Entry 7KEK (electron microscopy, 8.00 A resolution (low resolution: residue-level contacts below are approximate; hydrogen-bond / salt-bridge calls are withheld)); this record covers chains N and O of the 17 polymer chains in the assembly.

Chain N:
Molecule: Dynein light chain Tctex_b
Organism: Tetrahymena thermophila
UniProtKB: A4VEB3 (A4VEB3_TETTS); numbering as in UniProt (aligned over 1-117)
Amino-acid sequence (117 residues; numbered 1 to 117; the number before each row is that of its first residue):
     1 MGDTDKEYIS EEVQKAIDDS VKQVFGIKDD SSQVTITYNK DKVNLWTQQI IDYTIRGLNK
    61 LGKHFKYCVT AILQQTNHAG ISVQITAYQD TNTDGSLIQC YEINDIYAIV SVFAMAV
Not modelled in the structure: 1-3

Chain O:
Molecule: Dynein light chain Tctex_a (LC2A)
Organism: Tetrahymena thermophila
UniProtKB: Q1HGH8 (Q1HGH8_TETTH); residues 1-132 here = UniProt positions 1-132
Amino-acid sequence (132 residues; each row starts with the number of its first residue):
     1 MKGTYLYLNI YKRKREASLI TLNYIKNRFY PSKIQKIIKE LFEDRLKGVE YDPNNANQLS
    61 ERLVLELREK IKRGKVPRYK IGVQVVFGEI KGQGLRIASK CLWDVQNDNY ASYTYTSEKV
   121 YCTGIVFGCY FE
Not modelled in the structure: 1-12

How chain N and chain O interact:
Pairs across the interface (71):
  Val43(N) with Arg96(O)
  Asn44(N) with Arg96(O)
  Thr47(N) with Arg96(O)
  Ile51(N) with Ala98(O); Ser99(O); Lys100(O)
  Asp52(N) with Lys100(O)
  Ile55(N) with Lys100(O)
  Lys66(N) with Leu102(O); Trp103(O); Asp104(O); Asp108(O); Tyr130(O)
  Tyr67(N) with Cys101(O); Leu102(O)
  Cys68(N) with Cys101(O), disulfide; Phe127(O)
  Val69(N) with Ser99(O); Lys100(O)
  Thr70(N) with Gln84(O); Ala98(O); Ser99(O); Phe127(O)
  Ala71(N) with Arg96(O); Ile97(O); Ala98(O)
  Ile72(N) with Gln84(O); Ile97(O)
  Leu73(N) with Leu95(O); Arg96(O)
  Gln74(N) with Gln93(O)
  Gln75(N) with Gln93(O); Gly94(O)
  Asn77(N) with Gln93(O)
  His78(N) with Lys91(O)
  Ala79(N) with Glu89(O); Lys91(O); Gln93(O)
  Gly80(N) with Gly88(O); Glu89(O)
  Ile81(N) with Val86(O); Phe87(O); Tyr121(O)
  Ser82(N) with Asn57(O); Val86(O); Phe87(O)
  Val83(N) with Gln84(O); Val85(O); Val86(O)
  Gln84(N) with Glu61(O); Val64(O); Gln84(O); Val85(O)
  Ile85(N) with Val83(O)
  Thr86(N) with Val64(O); Arg68(O); Gly82(O); Val83(O)
  Ala87(N) with Ile81(O)
  Tyr88(N) with Lys72(O); Lys80(O); Ile81(O)
  Gln89(N) with Lys80(O)
  Ser111(N) with Gln84(O)
  Phe113(N) with Gly82(O); Val83(O); Gln84(O); Phe127(O)
  Met115(N) with Lys80(O); Cys129(O)
  Ala116(N) with Phe131(O)
Also at the interface, not in a pair above, chain N (36 interface residues in all): Thr76, Ile98, Val117
Also at the interface, not in a pair above, chain O (36 interface residues in all): Asp52, Ser60
Disulfides between the chains: Cys68(N)-Cys101(O)

Overview:
Chain N and chain O each contribute 36 residues to their interface, with 1 disulfide bond.
Here chain N is Dynein light chain Tctex_b and chain O is Dynein light chain Tctex_a (LC2A), both from
Tetrahymena thermophila. Entry 7KEK (Structure of the free outer-arm dynein in pre-parallel state) was
determined by electron microscopy (same publication as 7K58, 7K5B, 7MWG and 7N32).
